Entry 5H1J (X-ray diffraction, 2.00 A resolution); this record covers chain A.

# Chain A
Name: Gem-associated protein 5
From: Homo sapiens
Reference sequence: Q8TEQ6 (GEMI5_HUMAN); residue numbers follow UniProt; this construct covers 1-726
Amino-acid sequence (734 residues; each row starts with the number of its first residue; numbers below 1 keep their minus sign (Gly-7 is residue -7)):
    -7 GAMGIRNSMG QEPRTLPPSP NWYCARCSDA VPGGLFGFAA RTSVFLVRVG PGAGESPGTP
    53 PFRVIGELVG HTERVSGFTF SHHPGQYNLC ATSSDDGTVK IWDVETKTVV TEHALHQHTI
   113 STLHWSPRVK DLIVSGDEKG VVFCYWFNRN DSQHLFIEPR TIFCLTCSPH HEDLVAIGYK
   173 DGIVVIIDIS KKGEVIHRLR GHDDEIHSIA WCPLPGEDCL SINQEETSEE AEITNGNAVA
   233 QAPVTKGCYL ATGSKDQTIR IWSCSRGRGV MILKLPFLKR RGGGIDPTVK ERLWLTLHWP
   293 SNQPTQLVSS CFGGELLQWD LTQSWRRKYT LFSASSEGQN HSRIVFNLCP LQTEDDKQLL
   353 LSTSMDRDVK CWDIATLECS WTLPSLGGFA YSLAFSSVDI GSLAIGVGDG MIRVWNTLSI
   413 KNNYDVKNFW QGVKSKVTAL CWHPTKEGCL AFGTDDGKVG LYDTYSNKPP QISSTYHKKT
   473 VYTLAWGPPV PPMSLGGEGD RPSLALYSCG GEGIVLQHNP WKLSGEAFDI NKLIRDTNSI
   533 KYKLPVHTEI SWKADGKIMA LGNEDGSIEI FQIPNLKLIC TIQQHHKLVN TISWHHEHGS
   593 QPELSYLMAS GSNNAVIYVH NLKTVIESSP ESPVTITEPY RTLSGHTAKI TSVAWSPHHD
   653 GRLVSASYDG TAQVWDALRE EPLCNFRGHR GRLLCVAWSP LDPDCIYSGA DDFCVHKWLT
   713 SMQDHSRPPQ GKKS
Unresolved in the structure: -7 to 3, 213-238, 723-726
Disulfide bonds: Cys240-Cys256
Construct notes: expression tag (-7 to 0)
UniProt features mapped onto this chain:
  - region: Asn13 to Tyr15 (Interaction with U4 snRNA)
  - site: Arg33 (Interaction with U4 snRNA), Arg284 (Interaction with U4 snRNA), Arg335 (Interaction with U4 snRNA), Arg359 (Interaction with U4 snRNA), Phe381 (Interaction with U4 snRNA), Trp422 (Interaction with U4 snRNA), Lys426 (Interaction with U4 snRNA), Lys470 (Interaction with U4 snRNA), Tyr474 (Interaction with U4 snRNA and with the 7-methylguanosine cap of RNA molecules), Glu556 (Interaction with U4 snRNA), Lys579 (Interaction with U4 snRNA), Lys641 (Interaction with U4 snRNA and with the 7-methylguanosine cap of RNA molecules), Tyr660 (Interaction with U4 snRNA and with the 7-methylguanosine cap of RNA molecules), Arg684 (Interaction with U4 snRNA and with the 7-methylguanosine cap of RNA molecules)
  - modified residue: Ser48 (Phosphoserine), Thr51 (Phosphothreonine), Ser624 (Phosphoserine)
What the authors report for this chain:
  - conformationally variable residues (order/disorder transition): Leu270 to Glu283
  - mutagenesis - W14A: unchanged binding to full-length U4

# In short
From the paper: W14A leaves binding to full-length U4 unchanged; conformational variability at Leu270.
Chain A is Gem-associated protein 5 (Homo sapiens); the structure, Crystal structure of WD40 repeat domains of
Gemin5, was determined by X-ray diffraction together with 5H1K, 5H1L and 5H1M from the same study.
